Entry 1OXB (X-ray diffraction, 2.30 A resolution); this record covers chains A and B.

== Chain A ==
Name: Ypd1p
Organism: Saccharomyces cerevisiae
UniProt: Q07688 (Q07688_YEAST); residue numbers follow UniProt; this construct covers 2-167
Amino-acid sequence (166 residues; row label = number of the first residue in the row):
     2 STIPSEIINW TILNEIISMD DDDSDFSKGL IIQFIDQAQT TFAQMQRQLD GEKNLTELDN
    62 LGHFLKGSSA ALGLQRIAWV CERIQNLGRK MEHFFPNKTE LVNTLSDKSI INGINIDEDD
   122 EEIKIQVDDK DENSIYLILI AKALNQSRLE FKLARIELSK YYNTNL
Swiss-Prot annotation at these positions:
  - modified residue: His64 (Phosphohistidine)
  - mutagenesis: His64 (H64Q: Loss of function), Lys67 (K67A: Reduces binding of the 4-aspartylphosphate of SLN1), Gly68 (G68Q: Reduces phosphoryl transfer rate), Gly74 (G74C: In NH1; causes resistance to the antifungal antibiotic pradimicin), Gln86 (Q86A: Reduces phosphoryl transfer rate), Arg90 (R90A: Reduces phosphoryl transfer rate)
Reported in the primary citation:
  - binding site for sulfate ion: His64, Lys67, Gln86
  - conformationally variable residues (side-chain flip): His64, Lys67, Gln86
  - post-translational modification sites: His64 (citing earlier work)

== Chain B ==
Name: SLN1
Organism: Saccharomyces cerevisiae
Notes: EC 2.7.3.-; fragment: C-terminal residues 1087-1220
UniProt: P39928 (SLN1_YEAST); numbering as in UniProt (aligned over 1087-1220)
Amino-acid sequence (134 residues; each row starts with the number of its first residue):
  1087 SVKILVVEDN HVNQEVIKRM LNLEGIENIE LACDGQEAFD KVKELTSKGE NYNMIFMDVQ
  1147 MPKVDGLLST KMIRRDLGYT SPIVALTAFA DDSNIKECLE SGMNGFLSKP IKRPKLKTIL
  1207 TEFCAAYQGK KNNK
Disordered / not traced: 1211-1220
Swiss-Prot annotation at these positions:
  - binding site (Mg(2+)): Glu1094, Asp1095, Asp1144, Lys1195
  - modified residue: Asp1144 (4-aspartylphosphate)
  - mutagenesis: Asp1144 (D1144N: Inactive)
Reported in the primary citation:
  - binding site for sulfate ion: Thr1173, Ala1174, Lys1195
  - post-translational modification sites: Asp1144 (proposed by the authors, not directly observed)
  - catalytic residues: Glu1094, Asp1095, Asp1144, Lys1195

== Interface between chain A and chain B ==
Contacting residue pairs (41):
  Ile13(A) with Pro1196(B), hydrophobic; Lys1198(B)
  Glu16(A) with Met1106(B); Arg1199(B), hydrogen bond (side chain-backbone)
  Met20(A) with Arg1105(B), hydrogen bond (backbone-side chain); Met1106(B), hydrophobic; Leu1109(B), hydrophobic; Arg1199(B)
  Phe27(A) with Arg1105(B)
  Leu31(A) with Glu1101(B); Val1102(B), hydrophobic
  Gln34(A) with His1097(B), hydrogen bond; Val1098(B); Glu1101(B), hydrogen bond
  Gln38(A) with Asn1096(B), hydrogen bond; Val1098(B)
  Asp60(A) with Gln1146(B), hydrogen bond
  Asn61(A) with Gln1146(B), hydrogen bond; Pro1148(B)
  His64(A) with Asp1095(B), salt bridge; Asp1144(B), salt bridge; Gln1146(B), hydrogen bond (side chain-backbone); Lys1195(B)
  Phe65(A) with Asp1095(B); Asn1096(B), hydrogen bond (backbone-side chain)
  Lys67(A) with Ala1174(B); Phe1175(B)
  Gly68(A) with Asn1099(B), hydrogen bond (backbone-side chain)
  Ser69(A) with Asn1096(B), hydrogen bond; Val1098(B); Asn1099(B), hydrogen bond (backbone-side chain)
  Ala71(A) with Pro1196(B)
  Ala72(A) with Asn1099(B); Pro1196(B), hydrophobic
  Glu83(A) with Ala1174(B); Phe1175(B)
  Gln86(A) with Gln1146(B); Phe1175(B)
  Asn87(A) with Phe1175(B)
  Arg90(A) with Gln1146(B), hydrogen bond; Phe1175(B)
Interface residues without a listed pair, chain B (20 interface residues in all): Pro1200
The authors on this interface:
  - pairs named by the authors: Ile13(A)-Pro1196(B), Glu16(A)-Arg1199(B), Met20(A)-Met1106(B), Met20(A)-Leu1109(B), Met20(A)-Arg1105(B), Phe27(A)-Arg1105(B), Leu31(A)-Val1102(B), Gln34(A)-Glu1101(B), Gln34(A)-His1097(B), Gln38(A)-Asn1096(B), Asp60(A)-Gln1146(B), His64(A)-Asp1095(B), His64(A)-Asp1144(B), Phe65(A)-Asn1096(B), Gly68(A)-Asn1099(B), Ser69(A)-Val1098(B), Ala71(A)-Pro1196(B), Ala72(A)-Pro1196(B), Glu83(A)-Phe1175(B), Gln86(A)-Gln1146(B), Arg90(A)-Gln1146(B)
  - interface residues, chain B: Val1098(B), Val1102(B)

== In short ==
The chain A/chain B interface involves 20 residues from each chain; the contacts include 13 hydrogen bonds and
2 salt bridges. Polar pairs include His64(A)-Asp1095(B), His64(A)-Asp1144(B) and Glu16(A)-Arg1199(B). The
authors report contacts between Ile13(A) and Pro1196(B), Glu16(A) and Arg1199(B) and Met20(A) and Met1106(B)
among others. The paper reports catalytic residues Glu1094(B), Asp1095(B) and Asp1144(B) among others; a
binding site for sulfate ion at His64(A), Lys67(A) and Thr1173(B) among others.
Here chain A is Ypd1p and chain B is SLN1, both from Saccharomyces cerevisiae. Entry 1OXB (Complex between
YPD1 and SLN1 response regulator domain in space group P2(1)2(1)2(1)) was determined by X-ray diffraction
(same publication as 1OXK).
